Entry 1INF (X-ray diffraction, 2.40 A resolution); this record covers chain A.

== Chain A ==
Protein: Influenza virus B/lee/40 neuraminidase
Source organism: Influenza B virus
Notes: EC 3.2.1.18
UniProtKB: P03474 (NRAM_INBLE); numbering as in UniProt (aligned over 77-466)
Chain sequence (390 residues; each row starts with the number of its first residue):
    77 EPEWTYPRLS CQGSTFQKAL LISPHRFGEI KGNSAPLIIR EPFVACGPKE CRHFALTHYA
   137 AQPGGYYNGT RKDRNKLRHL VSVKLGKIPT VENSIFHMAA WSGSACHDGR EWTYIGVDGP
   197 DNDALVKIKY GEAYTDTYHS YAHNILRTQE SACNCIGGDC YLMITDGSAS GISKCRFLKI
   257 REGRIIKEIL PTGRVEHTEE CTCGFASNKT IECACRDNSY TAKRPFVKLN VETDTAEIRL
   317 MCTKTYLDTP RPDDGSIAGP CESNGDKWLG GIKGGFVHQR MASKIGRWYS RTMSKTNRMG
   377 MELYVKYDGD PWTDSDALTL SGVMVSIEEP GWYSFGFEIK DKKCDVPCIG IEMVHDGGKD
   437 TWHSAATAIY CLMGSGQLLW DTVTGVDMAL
Disulfides: C87-C420, C122-C127, C182-C229, C231-C236, C277-C291, C279-C289, C318-C337, C424-C447
Covalently attached groups: N-acetylglucosamine (NAG) linked to N284
Bound ions: Ca2+ site 1 near E168 (its only coordinating residue here); Ca2+ site 2: D293, T297, D324, G346
Small-molecule neighbours: 4-(acetylamino)-3-guanidinobenzoic acid (ST4): R116, E117, D149, R150, W177, S178, I221, R223, E226, A245, E275, E276, R292, R374, W408, Y409
Swiss-Prot annotation at these positions:
  - active site: D149 (Proton donor/acceptor), Y409 (Nucleophile)
  - binding site (substrate): R116, R150, E275, E276, R292, R374
  - binding site (Ca(2+)): D293, T297, D324, G346
  - glycosylation (N-linked (GlcNAc...) asparagine): N144, N284
  - mutagenesis: E117 (E117G: Reduced substrate binding), D149 (D149E: Almost complete loss of enzymatic activity), R150 (R150K: Reduced substrate binding), R223 (R223K: Reduced substrate binding), E275 (E275D: Almost complete loss of enzymatic activity), R374 (R374K: 80% loss of catalytic efficiency; R374N: 94% loss of catalytic efficiency), Y409 (Y409F: Complete loss of enzymatic activity)

== Summary ==
Chain A binds 4-(acetylamino)-3-guanidinobenzoic acid. Covalently linked N-acetylglucosamine: at N284. D293,
T297, D324 and G346 coordinate Ca2+ site 2. Curated annotation (UniProt) lists active-site residues D149 and
Y409, 6 substrate-binding residues, 4 Ca2+-binding residues and 7 mutagenesis sites.
Chain A is Influenza virus B/lee/40 neuraminidase (Influenza B virus); the structure, Influenza virus B/lee/40
neuraminidase complexed with BANA113 inhibitor, was determined by X-ray diffraction, deposited together with
1ING and 1INH.
